PDB entry 6UMM | electron microscopy, 3.70 A resolution | chains A and B of the 10 polymer chains in the assembly

# Chain A
Name: ESX-3 secretion system protein EccE3
Source organism: Mycobacterium smegmatis (strain ATCC 700084 / mc(2)155)
UniProt: A0QQ48 (ECCE3_MYCS2); residue numbers follow UniProt; this construct covers 1-285
Sequence (285 residues; numbered 1 to 285; the number before each row is that of its first residue):
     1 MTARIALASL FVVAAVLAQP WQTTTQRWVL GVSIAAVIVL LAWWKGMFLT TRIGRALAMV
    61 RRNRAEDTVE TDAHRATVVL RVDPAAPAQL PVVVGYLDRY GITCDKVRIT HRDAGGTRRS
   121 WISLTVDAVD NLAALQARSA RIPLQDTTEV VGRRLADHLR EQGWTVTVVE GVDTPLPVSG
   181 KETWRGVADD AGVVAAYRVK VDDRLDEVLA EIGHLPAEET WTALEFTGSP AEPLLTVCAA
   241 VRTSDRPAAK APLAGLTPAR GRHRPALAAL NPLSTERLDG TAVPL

# Chain B
Name: ESX-3 secretion system protein EccD3
Source organism: Mycobacterium smegmatis (strain ATCC 700084 / mc(2)155)
UniProt: A0QQ46 (ECCD3_MYCS2); residue numbers follow UniProt; this construct covers 1-475
Sequence (475 residues; row label = number of the first residue in the row):
     1 MSENTVMPIV RVAVLAAGDD GGRLTEMALP SELPLREILP AVQRIVQPAR ENDGAADPAA
    61 APNPVRLSLA PIGGAPFSLD ATLDTVGVVD GDLLALQAVP SGPPAPRIVE DIADAAVIFS
   121 EARRRQWGPT HIARGAALAL IGLILVGTGL SVAHRVITGD LLGQFIVSGI ALATVIAALA
   181 VRNRSAVLAT SLAVTALVPV AAAFALGVPG DFGAPNVLLA AAGVAAWSLI SMAGSPDDRG
   241 IAVFTATAVT GVGVLLVAGA ASLWVISSDV IGCALVLLGL IVTVQAAQLS AMWARFPLPV
   301 IPAPGDPTPA ARPLSVLADL PRRVRVSQAH QTGVIAAGVL LGVAGSVALV SSANASPWAW
   361 YIVVAAAAGA ALRARVWDSA ACKAWLLGHS YLLAVALLVA FVIGDRYQAA LWALAALAVL
   421 VLVWIVAALN PKIASPDTYS LPMRRMVGFL ATGLDASLIP VMALLVGLFS LVLDR
Not modelled in the structure: 1-6, 50-60, 296-312

# How chain A and chain B interact
Residue-residue contacts - 36 pairs, chain A then chain B:
  Thr2(A) with Thr452(B); Asp455(B); Ala456(B)
  Ala6(A) with Ala456(B); Ile459(B), hydrophobic
  Ser9(A) with Pro460(B)
  Leu10(A) with Ala463(B), hydrophobic; Phe469(B), hydrophobic
  Val13(A) with Phe469(B), hydrophobic
  Ala14(A) with Phe469(B), hydrophobic
  Leu17(A) with Phe469(B), hydrophobic; Leu473(B)
  Thr24(A) with Arg475(B), hydrogen bond
  Thr25(A) with Val472(B); Arg475(B), hydrogen bond
  Ala73(A) with Leu317(B)
  His74(A) with Leu320(B)
  Arg99(A) with Asp90(B); Gly91(B)
  Tyr100(A) with Arg11(B); Ala13(B), hydrophobic; Glu26(B); Gly91(B), hydrogen bond (backbone-backbone)
  Gly101(A) with Gly91(B)
  Ala128(A) with Leu320(B), hydrophobic
  Val129(A) with Val324(B), hydrophobic
  Leu132(A) with Leu320(B), hydrophobic; Pro321(B), hydrophobic; Val324(B), hydrophobic
  Gln136(A) with Pro321(B)
  Arg138(A) with Leu24(B)
  Arg141(A) with Ser315(B)
  Ile142(A) with Leu317(B)
  Leu144(A) with Leu317(B), hydrophobic
  Arg154(A) with Glu26(B), salt bridge
  His158(A) with Arg11(B)
Other interface residues (no listed pair), chain A (31 interface residues in all): Met1, Ile5, Ala18, Thr23, Val29, Asp98, Ala140
Other interface residues (no listed pair), chain B (27 interface residues in all): Val12, Leu93, Val316, Ala318, Phe449, Leu464

# Summary
31 residues of chain A and 27 residues of chain B are in contact; the contacts include 3 hydrogen bonds and 1
salt bridge. Among the polar pairs are Arg154(A)-Glu26(B), Thr24(A)-Arg475(B) and Thr25(A)-Arg475(B).
Here chain A is ESX-3 secretion system protein EccE3 and chain B is ESX-3 secretion system protein EccD3, both
from Mycobacterium smegmatis (strain ATCC 700084 / mc(2)155). Entry 6UMM (A complete structure of the ESX-3
translocon complex) was determined by electron microscopy.
